9AU2 - chains D and C of the 7 polymer chains in the assembly; structure by electron microscopy, 3.10 A resolution.

[Chain D]
Molecule: VIR-7229 Fab heavy chain
Organism: Homo sapiens
Notes: antibody fragment or engineered binder
Amino-acid sequence (226 residues; row label = number of the first residue in the row):
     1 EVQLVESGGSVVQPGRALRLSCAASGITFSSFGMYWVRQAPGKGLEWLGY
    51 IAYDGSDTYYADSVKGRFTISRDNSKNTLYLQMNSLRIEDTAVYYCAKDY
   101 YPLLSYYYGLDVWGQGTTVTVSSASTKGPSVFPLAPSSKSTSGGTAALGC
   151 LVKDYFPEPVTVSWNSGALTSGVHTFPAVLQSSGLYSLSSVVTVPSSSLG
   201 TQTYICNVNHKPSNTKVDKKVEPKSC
Not modelled in the structure: 1, 122-226
Disulfide bonds: Cys22-Cys96

[Chain C]
Molecule: Spike glycoprotein
Organism: Severe acute respiratory syndrome coronavirus 2
Notes: fragment: Prefusion-stabilized BA2.86 spike trimer
UniProtKB: P0DTC2 (SPIKE_SARS2); aligned to UniProt positions 1-1208 over residues 1-1208
Amino-acid sequence (1273 residues; row label = number of the first residue in the row; note: 4 numbers in that range are skipped by the numbering (no residue carries them; nothing is unmodelled there)):
     1 MFVFLVLLPLVSSQCVMPLFNLITTTQSYTNSFTRGVYYPDKVFRSSVLH
    51 LTQDLFLPFFSNVTWFHAIS
    72 GTNGTKRFDNPVLPFNDGVYFASTEKSNIIRGWIFGTTLDSKTQSLLIVN
   122 NATNVFIKVCEFQFCNDPFLDVY
   146 HKNNKSWMESESGVYSSANNCTFEYVSQPFLMDLEGKQGNFKNLREFVFK
   196 NIDGYFKIYSKHTPI
   212 IGRDFPQGFSALEPLVDLPIGINITRFQTLLALNRSYLTPGDSSSGWTAG
   262 AADYYVGYLQPRTFLLKYNENGTITDAVDCALDPLSETKCTLKSFTVEKG
   312 IYQTSNFRVQPTESIVRFPNVTNLCPFHEVFNATRFASVYAWNRTRISNC
   362 VADYSVLYNFAPFFAFKCYGVSPTKLNDLCFTNVYADSFVIKGNEVSQIA
   412 PGQTGNIADYNYKLPDDFTGCVIAWNSNKLDSKHSGNYDYWYRLFRKSKL
   462 KPFERDISTEIYQA
   477 GNKPCKGKGPNCYFPLQSYGFRPTYGVGHQPYRVVVLSFELLHAPATVCG
   527 PKKSTNLVKNKCVNFNFNGLTGTGVLTKSNKKFLPFQQFGRDIVDTTDAV
   577 RDPQTLEILDITPCSFGGVSVITPGTNTSNQVAVLYQGVNCTEVSVAIHA
   627 DQLTPTWRVYSTGSNVFQTRAGCLIGAEYVNNSYECDIPIGAGVCASYQT
   677 QTKSRGSASSVASQSIIAYTMSLGAENSVAYSNNSIAIPTNFTISVTTEI
   727 LPVSMTKTSVDCTMYICGDSTECSNLLLQYGSFCTQLKRALTGIAVEQDK
   777 NTQEVFAQVKQIYKTPPIKYFGGFNFSQILPDPSKPSKRSPIEDLLFNKV
   827 TLADAGFIKQYGDCLGDIAARDLICAQKFNGLTVLPPLLTDEMIAQYTSA
   877 LLAGTITSGWTFGAGPALQIPFPMQMAYRFNGIGVTQNVLYENQKLIANQ
   927 FNSAIGKIQDSLFSTPSALGKLQDVVNHNAQALNTLVKQLSSKFGAISSV
   977 LNDILSRLDPPEAEVQIDRLITGRLQSLQTYVTQQLIRAAEIRASANLAA
  1027 TKMSECVLGQSKRVDFCGKGYHLMSFPQSAPHGVVFLHVTYVPAQEKNFT
  1077 TAPAICHDGKAHFPREGVFVSNGTHWFVTQRNFYEPQIITTDNTFVSGNC
  1127 DVVIGIVNNTVYDPLQLELDSFKEELDKYFKNHTSPDVDLGDISGINASV
  1177 VNIQKEIDRLNEVAKNLNESLIDLQELGKYEQGSGYIPEAPRDGQAYVRK
  1227 DGEWVLLSTFLGRSLEVLFQGPGSGGLNDIFEAQKIEWHEGSGHHHHHHH
  1277 H
Not modelled in the structure: 1-14, 19-21, 72-81, 146-153, 177-187, 212-215, 248-261, 370-372, 426-430, 477-486, 517-522, 676-689, 827-854, 942, 1144-1277
Disulfide bonds: Cys15-Cys136, Cys131-Cys166, Cys291-Cys301, Cys336-Cys361, Cys379-Cys432, Cys391-Cys525, Cys538-Cys590, Cys617-Cys649, Cys662-Cys671, Cys738-Cys760, Cys743-Cys749, Cys1032-Cys1043, Cys1082-Cys1126
Glycans and other covalent adducts: N-acetylglucosamine (NAG) linked to Asn62, Asn122, Asn165, Asn234, Asn245, Asn282, Asn331, Asn616, Asn709, Asn717, Asn801, Asn1074, Asn1098, Asn1134
Construct notes: insertion (17); conflict Pro18 (Asn17 in P0DTC2), Phe20 (Thr19 in P0DTC2), Asn21 (Thr20 in P0DTC2), 65 further conflict positions vs the reference (P0DTC2) not listed; expression tag (1209-1277)
Swiss-Prot annotation at these positions:
  - region: Asn280 to Cys301 (Putative superantigen), Asn448, Tyr449, Tyr451, Tyr453 to Phe456 (Immunodominant HLA epitope recognized by the CD8+), Ser816 to Tyr837 (Fusion peptide 1), Lys835 to Phe855 (Fusion peptide 2), Asp1163 to Glu1202 (Heptad repeat 2)
  - site: Arg815, Ser816 (Cleavage)
  - glycosylation: Asn74 (N-linked (GlcNAc...) (complex) asparagine), Asn122 (N-linked (GlcNAc...) (hybrid) asparagine), Asn149 (N-linked (GlcNAc...) (complex) asparagine), Asn165 (N-linked (GlcNAc...) (complex) asparagine), Asn234 (N-linked (GlcNAc...) (high mannose) asparagine), Asn282 (N-linked (GlcNAc...) (complex) asparagine), Thr323 (O-linked (GalNAc) threonine), Ser325 (O-linked (HexNAc...) serine), Asn331 (N-linked (GlcNAc...) (complex) asparagine), Asn343 (N-linked (GlcNAc...) (complex) asparagine), Asn603 (N-linked (GlcNAc...) (hybrid) asparagine), Asn616 (N-linked (GlcNAc...) (complex) asparagine), Asn657 (N-linked (GlcNAc...) (complex) asparagine), Thr676 (O-linked (GlcNAc...) threonine), Thr678 (O-linked (GlcNAc...) threonine), Asn709 (N-linked (GlcNAc...) (high mannose) asparagine), Asn717 (N-linked (GlcNAc...) (hybrid) asparagine), Asn801 (N-linked (GlcNAc...) (hybrid) asparagine), Asn1074 (N-linked (GlcNAc...) (hybrid) asparagine), Asn1098 (N-linked (GlcNAc...) (complex) asparagine) and 4 more in UniProt
Reported in the primary citation:
  - mutagenesis - L455S: unchanged binding to VIR-7229

[How chain D and chain C interact]
Contacting residue pairs - 10 pairs, chain D then chain C:
  Ser31(D) with Ala475(C)
  Tyr101(D) with Phe456(C), hydrophobic
  Pro102(D) with Phe456(C); Tyr489(C), hydrophobic
  Leu103(D) with Arg457(C); Lys458(C)
  Leu104(D) with Arg457(C), hydrogen bond (backbone-backbone)
  Ser105(D) with Leu455(C); Phe456(C)
  Tyr107(D) with Asn417(C)

[In short]
Chain D and chain C each contribute 7 residues to their interface, with 1 hydrogen bond. The hydrogen-bonded
pair Leu104(D)-Arg457(C) is a backbone contact. N-acetylglucosamine is covalently linked to Asn62(C),
Asn122(C), Asn165(C), Asn234(C), Asn245(C) and Asn282(C) and 8 more. The paper reports that L455S of chain C
leaves binding to VIR-7229 unchanged.
Chain D is VIR-7229 Fab heavy chain (Homo sapiens) and chain C is Spike glycoprotein (Severe acute respiratory
syndrome coronavirus 2); the structure, VIR-7229 Fab fragment bound the BA.2.86 spike trimer (global
refinement), was determined by electron microscopy (same publication as 8S6M, 9ASD and 9ATM).
